PDB entry 5IK2 | X-ray diffraction, 2.60 A resolution | chains A and D of the 8 polymer chains in the assembly

Chain A:
Molecule: ATP synthase subunit alpha
From: Caldalkalibacillus thermarum TA2.A1
Notes: EC 3.6.3.14
UniProtKB: F5LA74 (F5LA74_9BACI); residues 24-502 here correspond to UniProt positions 27-505 (UniProt number = residue number + 3)
Amino-acid sequence (479 residues; each row starts with the number of its first residue):
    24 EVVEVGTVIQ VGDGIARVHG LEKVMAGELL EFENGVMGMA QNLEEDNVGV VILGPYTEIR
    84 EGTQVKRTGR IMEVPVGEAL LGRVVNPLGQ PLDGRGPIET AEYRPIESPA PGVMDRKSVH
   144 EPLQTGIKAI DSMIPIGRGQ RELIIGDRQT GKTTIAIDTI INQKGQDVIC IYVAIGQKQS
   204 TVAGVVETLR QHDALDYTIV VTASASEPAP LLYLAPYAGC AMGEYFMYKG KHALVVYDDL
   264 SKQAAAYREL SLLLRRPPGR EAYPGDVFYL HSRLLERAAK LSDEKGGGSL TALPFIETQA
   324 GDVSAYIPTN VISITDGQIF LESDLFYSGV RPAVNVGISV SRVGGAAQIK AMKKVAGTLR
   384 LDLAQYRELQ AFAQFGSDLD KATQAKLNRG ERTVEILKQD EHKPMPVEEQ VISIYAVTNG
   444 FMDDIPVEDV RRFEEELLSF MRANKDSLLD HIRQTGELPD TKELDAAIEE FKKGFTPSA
Not modelled in the structure: 24-26, 502
Bound ions: Mg2+: Thr-176 (together with ADP)
Ligand contacts: ADP (adenosine-5'-diphosphate): Asp-170, Arg-171, Gln-172, Thr-173, Gly-174, Lys-175, Thr-176, Thr-177, Phe-349, Arg-354, Pro-355, Gln-422, Asp-423, Glu-424
What the authors report for this chain:
  - catalytic residues: Arg-365 (citing earlier work)

Chain D:
Molecule: ATP synthase subunit beta
From: Caldalkalibacillus thermarum TA2.A1
Notes: EC 3.6.3.14
UniProtKB: F5LA72 (F5LA72_9BACI); residue numbers follow UniProt; this construct covers 1-462
Amino-acid sequence (462 residues; numbered 1 to 462; the number before each row is that of its first residue):
     1 MNKGRIIQVM GPVVDIQFES GQLPDIYNAI TIERPQGGTL TVEAAVHLGD NVVRCVAMAS
    61 TDGLVRGLEA VDTGAPISVP VGKATLGRVF NVLGEPIDEQ GEVNAEERHP IHRPAPEFEE
   121 LSTADEILET GIKVIDLLAP YAKGGKIGLF GGAGVGKTVL IQELINNVAQ EHGGLSVFAG
   181 VGERTREGND LYHEMKDSGV ISKTSMVFGQ MNEPPGARLR VALTGLTMAE YFRDREGQDV
   241 LLFIDNIFRF TQAGSEVSAL LGRMPSAVGY QPTLATEMGQ LQERITSTKK GSITSIQAIY
   301 VPADDYTDPA PATTFAHLDA TTNLERKLAE MGIYPAVDPL ASTSRILSPA VVGEEHYRVA
   361 RGVQQVLQRY NDLQDIIAIL GMDELSDEDK LIVARARKIQ RFLSQPFHVA EQFTGMPGKY
   421 VPVKETVRGF KEILEGKHDN LPEEAFYMVG TIDEAVEKAK KL
Not modelled in the structure: 1
Bound ions: Mg2+: Thr-158 (together with ADP)
Ligand contacts: ADP (adenosine-5'-diphosphate): Gly-152, Ala-153, Gly-154, Val-155, Gly-156, Lys-157, Thr-158, Val-159, Glu-187, Tyr-334, Pro-335, Phe-407, Ala-410, Phe-413, Thr-414
What the authors report for this chain:
  - Mg2+ coordination: Thr-158
  - binding site for phosphate ion: Lys-157, Arg-184, Asp-245, Asn-246, Arg-249

Chain A / chain D interface:
Pairs across the interface (86):
  Ile-32(A) / Gly-49(D)
  Gln-33(A) / His-47(D)
  Gln-33(A) / Leu-48(D)
  Val-34(A) / Ile-26(D)  hydrophobic
  Val-34(A) / Val-46(D)
  Val-34(A) / His-47(D)  hydrogen bond (backbone-backbone)
  Asp-36(A) / Arg-263(D)  salt bridge
  Tyr-79(A) / Ile-26(D)  hydrophobic
  Tyr-79(A) / Tyr-27(D)  hydrogen bond
  Thr-80(A) / Asp-25(D)
  Thr-80(A) / Tyr-27(D)
  Arg-83(A) / Asp-25(D)  salt bridge
  Glu-84(A) / Leu-23(D)
  Glu-84(A) / His-47(D)
  Glu-84(A) / Gly-49(D)
  Glu-84(A) / Asp-50(D)  hydrogen bond (side chain-backbone)
  Glu-84(A) / Asn-51(D)  hydrogen bond (side chain-backbone)
  Leu-115(A) / Phe-118(D)
  Gly-117(A) / Glu-119(D)
  Arg-171(A) / Phe-315(D)
  Arg-171(A) / Thr-321(D)
  Arg-171(A) / Thr-343(D)  hydrogen bond
  Gln-172(A) / Thr-343(D)
  Gln-200(A) / Glu-283(D)
  Lys-201(A) / Lys-146(D)
  Lys-201(A) / Glu-283(D)
  Lys-201(A) / Ala-316(D)
  Lys-201(A) / His-317(D)
  Lys-201(A) / Leu-318(D)
  Lys-201(A) / Asp-319(D)  salt bridge
  Gln-202(A) / Phe-118(D)
  Gln-202(A) / Leu-121(D)
  Gln-202(A) / Glu-283(D)  hydrogen bond (backbone-side chain)
  Ser-203(A) / Leu-121(D)
  Ser-203(A) / Ser-122(D)
  Ser-203(A) / Thr-123(D)
  Ala-206(A) / Phe-118(D)
  Gly-207(A) / Thr-123(D)
  Val-209(A) / Phe-118(D)  hydrophobic
  Ser-227(A) / Glu-283(D)
  Ala-228(A) / Ala-275(D)
  Ala-228(A) / Gly-279(D)
  Ala-228(A) / His-317(D)
  Ser-229(A) / Ala-115(D)
  Ser-229(A) / Gly-279(D)
  Ser-229(A) / Gln-280(D)  hydrogen bond (backbone-side chain)
  Ser-229(A) / Glu-283(D)
  Ala-232(A) / Thr-276(D)
  Arg-271(A) / Ser-266(D)  hydrogen bond
  Arg-271(A) / Ala-267(D)
  Glu-272(A) / Pro-272(D)
  Glu-272(A) / Thr-273(D)
  Glu-272(A) / Thr-276(D)  hydrogen bond
  Leu-275(A) / Met-264(D)
  Leu-275(A) / Pro-265(D)
  Leu-275(A) / Ser-266(D)
  Leu-275(A) / Pro-272(D)  hydrophobic
  Leu-276(A) / Thr-273(D)
  Arg-278(A) / Gly-262(D)  hydrogen bond (side chain-backbone)
  Arg-278(A) / Met-264(D)
  Arg-279(A) / Met-264(D)
  Pro-281(A) / Met-264(D)
  Glu-284(A) / Ala-267(D)
  Ala-285(A) / Pro-265(D)
  Ala-285(A) / Ser-266(D)
  Ala-285(A) / Ala-267(D)
  Gln-322(A) / Tyr-306(D)
  Gln-322(A) / Thr-307(D)
  Gln-322(A) / Ala-312(D)
  Ala-323(A) / Thr-307(D)
  Asp-347(A) / Gln-368(D)  hydrogen bond
  Phe-349(A) / Arg-361(D)
  Tyr-350(A) / Leu-340(D)
  Tyr-350(A) / Ala-341(D)
  Tyr-350(A) / Arg-361(D)  hydrogen bond (backbone-side chain)
  Tyr-350(A) / Gln-365(D)
  Tyr-350(A) / Gln-368(D)
  Ser-351(A) / Arg-361(D)
  Ser-351(A) / Gln-365(D)
  Ser-351(A) / Gln-368(D)
  Gly-352(A) / Arg-361(D)
  Arg-354(A) / Tyr-357(D)  hydrogen bond
  Arg-354(A) / Arg-361(D)
  Gln-397(A) / Leu-385(D)
  Gln-397(A) / Ser-386(D)
  Gln-397(A) / Asp-389(D)
Other interface residues (no listed pair), chain A (49 interface residues in all): Gly-35, Glu-81, Val-107, Asp-116, Gly-199, Val-205, Glu-230, Lys-265
Other interface residues (no listed pair), chain D (51 interface residues in all): Val-52, Gln-364

Summary:
The interface between chain A and chain D involves 49 residues on one side and 51 on the other, with 13
hydrogen bonds and 3 salt bridges. Among the polar pairs are Asp-36(A)/Arg-263(D), Arg-83(A)/Asp-25(D) and
Lys-201(A)/Asp-319(D). From the paper: the catalytic residue Arg-365(A); a binding site for phosphate ion at
Lys-157(D), Arg-184(D) and Asp-245(D) among others.
Here chain A is ATP synthase subunit alpha and chain D is ATP synthase subunit beta, both from
Caldalkalibacillus thermarum TA2.A1. Entry 5IK2 (Caldalaklibacillus thermarum F1-ATPase (epsilon mutant)) was
determined by X-ray diffraction together with 5HKK from the same study.
